Entry 9AXH (X-ray diffraction, 2.81 A resolution); this record covers chains B and C of the 4 polymer chains in the assembly.

# Chain B
Name: Dual specificity mitogen-activated protein kinase kinase 1
Organism: Homo sapiens
Notes: EC 2.7.12.2
Reference sequence: Q02750 (MP2K1_HUMAN); numbering as in UniProt; present here: 37-263, 308-383
Chain sequence (310 residues; numbered 36 to 383; 38 numbers in that range are skipped by the numbering (no residue carries them; nothing is unmodelled there); the number before each row is that of its first residue):
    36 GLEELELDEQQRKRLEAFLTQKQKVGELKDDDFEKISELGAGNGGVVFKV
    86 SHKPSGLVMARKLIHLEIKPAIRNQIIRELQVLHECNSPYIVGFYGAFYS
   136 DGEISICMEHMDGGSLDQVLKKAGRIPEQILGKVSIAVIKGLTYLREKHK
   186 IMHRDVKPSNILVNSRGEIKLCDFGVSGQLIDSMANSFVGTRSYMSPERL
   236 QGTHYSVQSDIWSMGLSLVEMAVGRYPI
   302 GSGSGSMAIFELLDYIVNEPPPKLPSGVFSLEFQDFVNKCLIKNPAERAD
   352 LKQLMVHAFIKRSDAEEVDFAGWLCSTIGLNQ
Not modelled in the structure: 36-37, 302-307, 382-383
Sequence notes: expression tag (36); linker (302-307)
Bound ions: Mg2+: Asn195, Asp208 (together with AMP-PNP)
Residues lining bound ligands:
  - A1AHE (N-[3-fluoro-4-({7-[(3-fluoropyridin-2-yl)oxy]-4-methyl-2-oxo-2H-1-benzopyran-3-yl}methyl)pyridin-2-yl]-N'-methylsulfuric diamide): Lys97, Leu115, Leu118, Ile126, Val127, Gly128, Phe129, Ile141, Met143, His188, Arg189, Asp190, Leu206, Cys207, Asp208, Phe209, Gly210, Val211, Ser212, Leu215, Ile216, Met219, Ala220, Arg234
  - AMP-PNP (ANP; phosphoaminophosphonic acid-adenylate ester): Leu74, Gly75, Ala76, Gly77, Asn78, Gly80, Val82, Ala95, Lys97, Met143, Glu144, His145, Met146, Gly149, Ser150, Gln153, Asp190, Lys192, Ser194, Asn195, Leu197, Asp208
From the paper describing this entry:
  - post-translational modification sites: Ser218, Ser222 (citing earlier work)

# Chain C
Name: Kinase suppressor of Ras 1
Organism: Homo sapiens
Notes: EC 2.7.11.1
Reference sequence: Q8IVT5 (KSR1_HUMAN); residue numbers follow UniProt; this construct covers 601-882
Chain sequence (283 residues; row label = number of the first residue in the row):
   600 GVYLQEWDIPFEQVELGEPIGQGRWGRVHRGRWHGEVAIRLLEMDGHNQD
   650 HLKLFKKEVMNYRQTRHENVVLFMGACMNPPHLAIITSFCKGRTLHSFVR
   700 DPKTSLDINKTRQIAQEIIKGMGYLHAKGIVHKDLKSKNVFYDNGKVVIT
   750 DFGLFGISGVVREGRRENQLKLSHDWLCYLAPEIVREMTPGKDEDQLPFS
   800 KAADVYAFGTVWYELQARDWPLKNQAAEASIWQIGSGEGMKRVLTSVSLG
   850 KEVSEILSACWAFDLQERPSFSLLMDMLEKLPK
Not modelled in the structure: 600-613, 645-646, 760-766, 882
Sequence notes: expression tag (600)
Bound ions: Mg2+: Asn738, Asp750 (together with AMP-PNP)
Residues lining bound ligands:
  - AMP-PNP (ANP; phosphoaminophosphonic acid-adenylate ester), molecule 1: Ile619, Gly620, Gln621, Gly622, Arg623, Val627
  - AMP-PNP (ANP), molecule 2: Ala637, Arg639, Thr686, Ser687, Phe688, Cys689, Thr693, Asp733, Lys735, Lys737, Asn738, Phe740, Thr749, Asp750

# Interface between chain B and chain C
Residue-residue contacts (50):
  Asp217(B) with Asn823(C), hydrogen bond (backbone-side chain)
  Ala220(B) with Ala826(C)
  Asn221(B) with Leu771(C); Ser772(C); His773(C), hydrogen bond (side chain-backbone); Leu776(C); Asn823(C); Gln824(C), hydrogen bond (side chain-backbone); Ala825(C); Ala826(C); Ser829(C), hydrogen bond
  Ser222(B) with Leu769(C); Lys770(C); Leu771(C), hydrogen bond (backbone-backbone)
  Phe223(B) with Leu769(C); Ala826(C)
  Val224(B) with Gln768(C); Leu769(C), hydrogen bond (backbone-backbone); Leu771(C), hydrophobic
  Gly225(B) with Pro789(C)
  Thr226(B) with Asn767(C); Pro789(C)
  Ser228(B) with Glu827(C), hydrogen bond
  Met230(B) with Ala825(C), hydrophobic; Glu827(C); Ala828(C)
  Arg234(B) with Ala828(C)
  Leu235(B) with Glu827(C); Ala828(C); Trp831(C); Gln832(C)
  Gln236(B) with Trp831(C); Gln832(C)
  Gly237(B) with Gln824(C); Gln832(C), hydrogen bond (backbone-side chain)
  Met308(B) with Thr788(C)
  Ala309(B) with Arg785(C); Met787(C); Thr788(C)
  Ile310(B) with Met787(C), hydrogen bond (backbone-backbone); Thr788(C)
  Phe311(B) with Arg785(C); Ile830(C); Trp831(C); Gly834(C); Ser835(C)
  Leu314(B) with Glu827(C); Trp831(C)
  Asp315(B) with Trp831(C), hydrogen bond
  Val318(B) with Trp831(C), hydrophobic
Interface residues without a listed pair, chain B (23 interface residues in all): Arg227, Asn319
Interface residues without a listed pair, chain C (25 interface residues in all): Val784

# Summary
The interface between chain B and chain C involves 23 residues on one side and 25 on the other, with 10
hydrogen bonds. Polar contacts include Asp217(B)-Asn823(C), Asn221(B)-His773(C) and Asn221(B)-Gln824(C). Bound
to chain B: compound A1AHE and AMP-PNP. Chain C binds AMP-PNP. The paper reports modification sites Ser218(B)
and Ser222(B).
Chain B is Dual specificity mitogen-activated protein kinase kinase 1 and chain C is Kinase suppressor of Ras
1, both from Homo sapiens; the structure, Crystal structure of KSR1/MEK1 complex heterotetramer with NST-628,
was determined by X-ray diffraction (same publication as 9AXA, 9AXC, 9AXM, 9AXX, 9AXY, 9AY7 and 9AYA).
